PDB entry 7ZQS | electron microscopy, 2.54 A resolution | chains B and D of the 4 polymer chains in the assembly

# Chain B (and D)
Name: Transferrin receptor protein 1
From: Homo sapiens
Notes: chain D of this document is another copy of the same molecule, construct and numbering; everything in this record applies to it too
UniProtKB: P02786 (TFR1_HUMAN); numbering as in UniProt (aligned over 1-760)
Sequence (760 residues; each row starts with the number of its first residue):
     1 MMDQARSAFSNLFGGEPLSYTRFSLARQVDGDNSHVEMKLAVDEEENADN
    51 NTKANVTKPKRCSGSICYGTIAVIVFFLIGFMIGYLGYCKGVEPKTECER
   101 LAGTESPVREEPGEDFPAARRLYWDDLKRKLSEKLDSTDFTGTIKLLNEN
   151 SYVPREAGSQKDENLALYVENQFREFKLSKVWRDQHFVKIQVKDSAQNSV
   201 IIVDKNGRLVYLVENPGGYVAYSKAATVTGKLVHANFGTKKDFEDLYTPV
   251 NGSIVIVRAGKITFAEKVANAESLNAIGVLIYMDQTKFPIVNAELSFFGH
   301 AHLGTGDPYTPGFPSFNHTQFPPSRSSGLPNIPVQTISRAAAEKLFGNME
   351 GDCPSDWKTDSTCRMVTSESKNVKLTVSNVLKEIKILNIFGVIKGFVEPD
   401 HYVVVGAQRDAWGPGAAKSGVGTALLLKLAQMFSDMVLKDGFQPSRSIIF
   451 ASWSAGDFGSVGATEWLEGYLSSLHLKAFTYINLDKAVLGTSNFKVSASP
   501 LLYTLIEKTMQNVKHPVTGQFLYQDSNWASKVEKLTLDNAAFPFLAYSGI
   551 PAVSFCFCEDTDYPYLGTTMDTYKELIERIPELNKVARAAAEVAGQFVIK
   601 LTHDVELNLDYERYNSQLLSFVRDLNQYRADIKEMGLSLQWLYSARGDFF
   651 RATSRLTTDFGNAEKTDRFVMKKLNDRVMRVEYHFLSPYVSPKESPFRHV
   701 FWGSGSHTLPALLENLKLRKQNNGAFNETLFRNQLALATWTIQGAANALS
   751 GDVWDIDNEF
Not modelled in the structure: 1-119, 759-760
Glycans and other covalent adducts: N-acetylglucosamine (NAG) linked to Asn251, Asn317, Asn727
Curated features (UniProtKB/Swiss-Prot):
  - motif: Tyr20 to Phe23 (Endocytosis signal), Lys58 to Arg61 (Stop-transfer sequence), Arg646 to Asp648 (Cell attachment site)
  - site: Arg100, Leu101 (Cleavage)
  - modified residue: Ser10 (Phosphoserine), Ser19 (Phosphoserine), Tyr20 (Phosphotyrosine), Thr21 (Phosphothreonine), Ser24 (Phosphoserine)
  - lipidation (S-palmitoyl cysteine): Cys62, Cys67
  - glycosylation: Thr104 (O-linked (GalNAc...) threonine), Asn251 (N-linked (GlcNAc...) asparagine), Asn317 (N-linked (GlcNAc...) asparagine), Asn727 (N-linked (GlcNAc...) asparagine)
  - natural variant: Tyr20 (Y20H: In IMD46)
  - mutagenesis: Phe9 to Leu12 (Only 80% as active as wild-type receptor), Tyr20 to Ser34 (No influence on endocytic uptake of the receptor), Tyr20 to Phe23 (Only 16% as active as wild-type receptor), Tyr20 (Y20C: Only 35% as active as wild-type receptor; Y20G: Only 20% as active as wild-type receptor), Thr21 (T21F: Only 88% as active as wild-type receptor; T21TA: Only 14% as active as wild-type receptor; T21TAA: Only 19% as active as wild-type receptor), Phe23 (F23Y: Only 48% as active as wild-type receptor), Gly31 to Ser34 (2-fold increase of the endocytic uptake of the receptor), Asn47 to Asn50 (1.27-fold increase of the endocytic uptake of the receptor), Leu619 (L619A: 20-fold reduced affinity for transferrin receptor. No binding to HFE), Val622 (V622A: No significant effect on binding to transferrin nor HFE), Arg623 (R623A: No significant effect on binding to transferrin nor HFE), Arg629 (R629A: >5-fold reduced affinity for transferrin. >10-fold reduced affinity for HFE), 8 further mutagenesis entries in UniProt
From the paper describing this entry:
  - binding site for the 51-nt DNA strand: Leu619, Arg623, Gln627, Arg629, Tyr643, Ser644, Arg646, Gly647, Phe650, Arg651
  - specificity-determining residues: Arg623, Arg629 (proposed by the authors, not directly observed)

# How chain B and chain D interact
Contacting residue pairs (118):
  Lys180(B) - Trp754(D)
  Trp182(B) - Trp754(D)  hydrophobic
  Asp184(B) - Asn758(D)
  Gly312(B) - Tyr689(D)
  Phe313(B) - Leu737(D)  hydrophobic
  Pro314(B) - Trp740(D)
  Phe316(B) - Trp740(D)  hydrophobic
  Asn317(B) - Trp641(D)  hydrogen bond (backbone-side chain)
  His318(B) - Trp641(D)
  His318(B) - Thr739(D)
  His318(B) - Trp740(D)
  His318(B) - Gln743(D)
  Thr319(B) - Ala736(D)
  Gln320(B) - Leu637(D)
  Gln320(B) - Ser638(D)  hydrogen bond (side chain-backbone)
  Gln320(B) - Trp641(D)
  Gln320(B) - Leu735(D)
  Pro322(B) - Arg732(D)
  Pro322(B) - Asn733(D)
  Pro322(B) - Ala736(D)  hydrophobic
  Pro323(B) - Thr729(D)
  Pro323(B) - Arg732(D)
  Pro323(B) - Asn733(D)
  Val392(B) - Trp754(D)  hydrophobic
  Lys394(B) - Trp754(D)
  Val397(B) - Phe669(D)
  Glu398(B) - Lys673(D)  salt bridge
  Pro399(B) - Trp754(D)
  Asp400(B) - Lys673(D)  salt bridge
  Asp400(B) - Asp752(D)
  Tyr402(B) - Val753(D)
  Tyr402(B) - Trp754(D)  hydrophobic
  Ser447(B) - Trp754(D)
  Ile449(B) - Val753(D)  hydrophobic
  Ile449(B) - Trp754(D)  hydrophobic
  Glu468(B) - Trp740(D)
  Gly469(B) - Trp740(D)  hydrogen bond (backbone-side chain)
  Tyr470(B) - Asn747(D)
  Tyr470(B) - Val753(D)  hydrophobic
  Tyr470(B) - Ile756(D)  hydrophobic
  Tyr470(B) - Asn758(D)  hydrogen bond (side chain-backbone)
  Ser472(B) - Arg680(D)
  Ser472(B) - His684(D)
  Ser472(B) - Gly744(D)  hydrogen bond (side chain-backbone)
  Ser472(B) - Ala748(D)
  Ser473(B) - Gly751(D)
  Ser473(B) - Val753(D)
  His475(B) - His475(D)  hydrogen bond
  His475(B) - Arg680(D)  hydrogen bond (backbone-side chain)
  His475(B) - Tyr683(D)
  Leu476(B) - Arg680(D)
  Leu637(B) - Gln320(D)
  Ser638(B) - Gln320(D)  hydrogen bond (backbone-side chain)
  Trp641(B) - Asn317(D)  hydrogen bond (side chain-backbone)
  Trp641(B) - His318(D)
  Trp641(B) - Gln320(D)
  Arg668(B) - Phe669(D)
  Phe669(B) - Val397(D)
  Phe669(B) - Arg668(D)
  Phe669(B) - Lys672(D)
  Lys672(B) - Phe669(D)
  Lys672(B) - Lys672(D)
  Lys672(B) - Lys673(D)
  Lys673(B) - Glu398(D)  salt bridge
  Lys673(B) - Asp400(D)  salt bridge
  Lys673(B) - Lys672(D)
  Arg680(B) - Ser472(D)
  Arg680(B) - His475(D)  hydrogen bond (side chain-backbone)
  Arg680(B) - Leu476(D)
  Tyr683(B) - His475(D)
  Tyr683(B) - Tyr683(D)
  His684(B) - Ser472(D)
  Pro688(B) - Pro692(D)
  Tyr689(B) - Gly312(D)
  Tyr689(B) - Ser691(D)  hydrogen bond (backbone-side chain)
  Tyr689(B) - Lys693(D)
  Val690(B) - Pro692(D)
  Ser691(B) - Tyr689(D)  hydrogen bond (side chain-backbone)
  Ser691(B) - Ser691(D)
  Pro692(B) - Pro688(D)
  Pro692(B) - Val690(D)
  Lys693(B) - Tyr689(D)
  Thr729(B) - Pro323(D)
  Arg732(B) - Pro322(D)
  Arg732(B) - Pro323(D)
  Asn733(B) - Pro322(D)
  Asn733(B) - Pro323(D)
  Leu735(B) - Gln320(D)
  Ala736(B) - Thr319(D)
  Ala736(B) - Pro322(D)  hydrophobic
  Leu737(B) - Phe313(D)  hydrophobic
  Thr739(B) - His318(D)
  Trp740(B) - Pro314(D)
  Trp740(B) - Phe316(D)  hydrophobic
  Trp740(B) - His318(D)
  Trp740(B) - Glu468(D)
  Trp740(B) - Gly469(D)  hydrogen bond (side chain-backbone)
  Gln743(B) - His318(D)
  Gly744(B) - Ser472(D)  hydrogen bond (backbone-side chain)
  Asn747(B) - Tyr470(D)
  Ala748(B) - Ser472(D)
  Gly751(B) - Ser473(D)
  Asp752(B) - Asp400(D)
  Val753(B) - Tyr402(D)
  Val753(B) - Ile449(D)  hydrophobic
  Val753(B) - Tyr470(D)  hydrophobic
  Val753(B) - Ser473(D)
  Trp754(B) - Lys180(D)
  Trp754(B) - Trp182(D)  hydrophobic
  Trp754(B) - Val392(D)  hydrophobic
  Trp754(B) - Lys394(D)
  Trp754(B) - Pro399(D)
  Trp754(B) - Tyr402(D)  hydrophobic
  Trp754(B) - Ser447(D)
  Trp754(B) - Ile449(D)  hydrophobic
  Ile756(B) - Tyr470(D)  hydrophobic
  Asn758(B) - Asp184(D)
  Asn758(B) - Tyr470(D)  hydrogen bond (backbone-side chain)
Also at the interface, not in a pair above, chain B (72 interface residues in all): Ser324, His401, Trp466, Leu474, Lys477, Gly636, Asp676, Ala745, Asp755
Also at the interface, not in a pair above, chain D (72 interface residues in all): Ser324, His401, Trp466, Leu474, Lys477, Gly636, Asp676, Ala745, Asp755

# Summary
The chain B/chain D interface involves 72 residues from each chain; the contacts include 15 hydrogen bonds and
4 salt bridges. Polar pairs include Glu398(B)-Lys673(D), Asp400(B)-Lys673(D) and Asn317(B)-Trp641(D). The
paper reports a binding site for the 51-nt DNA strand at Leu619(B), Arg623(B) and Gln627(B) among others;
specificity determinants Arg623(B) and Arg629(B).
Both chains are Transferrin receptor protein 1 (Homo sapiens). Entry 7ZQS (Cryo-EM Structure of Human
Transferrin Receptor 1 bound to DNA Aptamer) was determined by electron microscopy.
